Entry 3JR9 (X-ray diffraction, 2.90 A resolution); this record covers chains A and C of the 4 polymer chains in the assembly.

== Chain A ==
Name: DNA-binding protein fis
Organism: Escherichia coli
UniProtKB: P0A6R3 (FIS_ECOLI); numbering as in UniProt (aligned over 1-98)
Sequence (98 residues; numbered 1 to 98; the number before each row is that of its first residue):
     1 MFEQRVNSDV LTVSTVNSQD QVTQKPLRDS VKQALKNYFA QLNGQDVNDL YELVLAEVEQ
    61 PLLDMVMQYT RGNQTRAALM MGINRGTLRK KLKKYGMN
Not modelled in the structure: 1-7
Swiss-Prot annotation at these positions:
  - DNA-binding region: Gln74 to Lys93 (H-T-H motif)
  - region: Asn17 to Gly44 (Required for the stimulation of HIN-mediated recombination)

== Chain C ==
Molecule: 27-nt DNA strand
Sequence (27 nucleotides; row label = number of the first residue in the row):
     1 AAATTTGTTT AAATTTTGAG CAAATTT

== Interface between chain A and chain C ==
Pairs across the interface (9):
  Ile83(A) - DT17(C)  phosphate contact
  Asn84(A) - DT17(C)  hydrogen bond to the phosphate
  Asn84(A) - DG18(C)  hydrogen bond to the phosphate
  Arg85(A) - DG20(C)  hydrogen bond to the base
  Thr87(A) - DT16(C)  sugar contact
  Thr87(A) - DT17(C)  hydrogen bond to the phosphate
  Lys90(A) - DT15(C)  sugar contact
  Lys90(A) - DT16(C)  salt bridge to the phosphate
  Lys91(A) - DT16(C)  salt bridge to the phosphate
Also at the interface, not in a pair above, chain A (7 interface residues in all): Gly82

== Summary ==
The interface between chain A and chain C involves 7 residues on one side and 5 on the other, with 4 hydrogen
bonds and 2 salt bridges. Polar pairs include Arg85(A)-DG20(C), Asn84(A)-DT17(C) and Asn84(A)-DG18(C).
Here chain A is DNA-binding protein fis (Escherichia coli) and chain C is a 27-nt DNA strand. Entry 3JR9
(Crystal structure of Fis bound to 27 bp optimal binding sequence F2) was determined by X-ray diffraction
(same publication as 3IV5, 3JRA, 3JRB, 3JRC, 3JRD, 3JRE and 4 further entries).
